Entry 8VBN (X-ray diffraction, 1.83 A resolution); this record covers chains L and H.

# Chain L
Molecule: Bovine Fab ElsE8 light chain
From: Bos taurus
Notes: antibody fragment or engineered binder
Sequence (216 residues; each row starts with the number of its first residue; note: 1 number in that range is skipped by the numbering (no residue carries it; nothing is unmodelled there); a row labelled like 27A-27B holds insertion residues (27A, then the next letters in order)):
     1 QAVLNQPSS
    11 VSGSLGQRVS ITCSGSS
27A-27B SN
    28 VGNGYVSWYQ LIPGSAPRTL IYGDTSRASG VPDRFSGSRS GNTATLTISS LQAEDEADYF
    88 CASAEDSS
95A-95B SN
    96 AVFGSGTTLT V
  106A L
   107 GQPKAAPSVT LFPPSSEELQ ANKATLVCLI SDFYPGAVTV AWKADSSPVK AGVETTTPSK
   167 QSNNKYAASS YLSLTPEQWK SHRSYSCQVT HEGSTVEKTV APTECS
Disulfides: Cys23-Cys88, Cys134-Cys193

# Chain H
Molecule: Bovine Fab ElsE8 heavy chain
From: Bos taurus
Notes: antibody fragment or engineered binder
Sequence (265 residues; numbered 1 to 262 plus 3 insertion-coded residues; the number before each row is that of its first residue; a row labelled like 82A-82C holds insertion residues (82A, then the next letters in order)):
     1 KVQLQESGPS LVKPSQTLSL TCTTSGFSLS DKGIAWVRQA PGKALEWLGS TDTTGSTNYN
    61 PGLKSRVIVT KDNSKSQVSL SL
82A-82C SSV
    83 TIADSATYYC TAVVQETRKS CPDGWRFGWD CGFHGYGTED CYEDCVDILS SETVSSTDRY
   143 ELHVDAWGQG LLVTVSSAST KGPSVFPLAP SSKSTSGGTA ALGCLVKDYF PEPVTVSWNS
   203 GALTSGVHTF PAVLQSSGLY SLSSVVTVPS SSLGTQTYIC NVNHKPSNTK VDKKVEPKSC
Disordered / not traced: 1, 102-137, 175-177
Disulfides: Cys22-Cys92, Cys186-Cys242

# Chain L / chain H interface
Contacting residue pairs (92):
  Gln1(L) - Leu45(H)
  Gln1(L) - Glu46(H)
  Gln1(L) - Asn60(H)
  Gly29(L) - Arg141(H)  hydrogen bond (backbone-side chain)
  Asn30(L) - Arg141(H)
  Asn30(L) - Tyr142(H)
  Tyr32(L) - Arg100(H)
  Tyr32(L) - Arg141(H)
  Tyr32(L) - Tyr142(H)
  Tyr32(L) - Glu143(H)
  Ser34(L) - His145(H)
  Tyr36(L) - His145(H)
  Tyr36(L) - Val146(H)  hydrogen bond (side chain-backbone)
  Tyr36(L) - Trp149(H)
  Leu38(L) - Gln39(H)
  Ala43(L) - Trp149(H)
  Ala43(L) - Gly150(H)
  Ala43(L) - Gln151(H)
  Pro44(L) - Tyr91(H)
  Pro44(L) - Trp149(H)
  Thr46(L) - Val146(H)  hydrogen bond (side chain-backbone)
  Thr46(L) - Asp147(H)
  Thr46(L) - Trp149(H)  hydrogen bond
  Tyr49(L) - His145(H)
  Phe87(L) - Gln39(H)
  Phe87(L) - Leu45(H)  hydrophobic
  Ala91(L) - Tyr142(H)  hydrophobic
  Ala91(L) - Leu144(H)  hydrophobic
  Asp93(L) - Tyr59(H)
  Asp93(L) - Tyr142(H)  hydrogen bond (backbone-side chain)
  Ser94(L) - Thr54(H)  hydrogen bond (side chain-backbone)
  Ser94(L) - Tyr142(H)
  Ser95(L) - Thr54(H)  hydrogen bond
  Ser95(L) - Gln97(H)
  Ser95(L) - Glu98(H)
  Ser95(L) - Thr99(H)
  Ser95(L) - Tyr142(H)
  Ser95(L) - Glu143(H)
  Ser95(L) - Leu144(H)
  Ser95A(L) - Trp47(H)  hydrogen bond (backbone-side chain)
  Ser95A(L) - Asp52(H)
  Ser95A(L) - Thr53(H)
  Ser95A(L) - Thr54(H)  hydrogen bond (side chain-backbone)
  Ser95A(L) - Leu144(H)
  Asn95B(L) - Trp47(H)
  Asn95B(L) - Tyr59(H)
  Asn95B(L) - Leu144(H)
  Ala96(L) - Trp47(H)
  Ala96(L) - Leu144(H)
  Phe98(L) - Val37(H)  hydrophobic
  Phe98(L) - Leu45(H)
  Phe98(L) - Trp47(H)
  Gly99(L) - Ala44(H)
  Ser100(L) - Ala44(H)
  Phe118(L) - Leu170(H)  hydrophobic
  Phe118(L) - Ala171(H)
  Phe118(L) - Ala183(H)
  Phe118(L) - Val227(H)  hydrophobic
  Ser121(L) - Phe168(H)
  Ser121(L) - Pro169(H)
  Ser122(L) - Lys260(H)  hydrogen bond
  Glu123(L) - Phe168(H)
  Glu123(L) - Pro169(H)
  Glu124(L) - Phe168(H)
  Glu124(L) - Lys189(H)  salt bridge
  Lys129(L) - Lys189(H)
  Thr131(L) - Lys189(H)
  Val133(L) - Ser225(H)
  Leu135(L) - Phe212(H)  hydrophobic
  Leu135(L) - Ser225(H)
  Leu135(L) - Val227(H)  hydrophobic
  Ile136(L) - Phe212(H)
  Ser137(L) - His210(H)
  Glu160(L) - Val215(H)
  Glu160(L) - Gln217(H)
  Glu160(L) - Ser218(H)
  Thr162(L) - Ala214(H)
  Thr162(L) - Val215(H)
  Ser165(L) - Pro213(H)
  Gln167(L) - His210(H)
  Ala173(L) - His210(H)
  Ala173(L) - Phe212(H)  hydrophobic
  Ala174(L) - Phe212(H)
  Ser175(L) - Pro213(H)
  Tyr177(L) - Leu187(H)  hydrophobic
  Tyr177(L) - Val215(H)  hydrophobic
  Tyr177(L) - Leu224(H)
  Tyr177(L) - Ser225(H)  hydrogen bond
  Cys211(L) - Lys260(H)
  Cys211(L) - Ser261(H)
  Cys211(L) - Cys262(H)  disulfide
  Ser212(L) - Lys260(H)
Other interface residues (no listed pair), chain L (53 interface residues in all): Val3, Arg45, Gly50, Glu92, Thr116, Pro119, Thr161, Ser179, Thr209, Glu210
Other interface residues (no listed pair), chain H (54 interface residues in all): Lys43, Ser50, Gly55, Asp140, Leu184, Gly185, Leu216, Ser223
Inter-chain disulfides: Cys211(L)-Cys262(H)

# In short
Chain L and chain H form an interface of 53 and 54 residues respectively, with 1 disulfide bond, 11 hydrogen
bonds and 1 salt bridge. Polar pairs include Glu124(L)-Lys189(H), Gly29(L)-Arg141(H) and Tyr36(L)-Val146(H).
Here chain L is Bovine Fab ElsE8 light chain and chain H is Bovine Fab ElsE8 heavy chain, both from Bos
taurus. Entry 8VBN (Structure of bovine anti-HIV Fab ElsE8) was determined by X-ray diffraction, deposited
together with 8TQ1, 8V4I, 8VBJ, 8VBK, 8VBL, 8VBM and 4 further entries.
